Entry 7VLK (electron microscopy, 2.27 A resolution); this record covers chains A and B of the 12 polymer chains in the assembly.

[Chain A (and B)]
Molecule: Translation initiation factor eIF-2B subunit alpha
Organism: Homo sapiens
Notes: chain B of this document is another copy of the same molecule, construct and numbering; everything in this record applies to it too
UniProt: Q14232 (EI2BA_HUMAN); numbering as in UniProt (aligned over 1-305)
Amino-acid sequence (307 residues; numbered -1 to 305; the number before each row is that of its first residue; numbers below 1 keep their minus sign (Gly-1 is residue -1)):
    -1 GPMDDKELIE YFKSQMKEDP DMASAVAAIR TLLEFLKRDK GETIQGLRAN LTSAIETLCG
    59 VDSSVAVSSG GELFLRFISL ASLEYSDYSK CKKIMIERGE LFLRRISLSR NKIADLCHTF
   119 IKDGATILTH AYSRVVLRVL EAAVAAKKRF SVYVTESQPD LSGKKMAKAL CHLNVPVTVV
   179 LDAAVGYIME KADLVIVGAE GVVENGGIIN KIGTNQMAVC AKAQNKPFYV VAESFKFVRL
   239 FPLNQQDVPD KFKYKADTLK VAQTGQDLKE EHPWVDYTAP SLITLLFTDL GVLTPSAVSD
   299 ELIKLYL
Not modelled in the structure: 255-267
Sequence notes: expression tag (-1 to 0)
From the paper describing this entry:
  - mutagenesis - A47E: unchanged binding to eIF2(alphaP)

[Chain A / chain B interface]
Contacting residue pairs (59; chain A residue first):
  Tyr151(A) with Glu269(B)
  Glu154(A) with Gln156(B)
  Gln156(A) with Glu154(B); Gln156(B)
  Pro157(A) with Leu179(B)
  Val175(A) with Glu268(B)
  Thr176(A) with Glu268(B); Glu269(B)
  Val177(A) with Glu268(B), hydrogen bond (backbone-backbone); Glu269(B); His270(B)
  Val178(A) with Glu269(B)
  Leu179(A) with Pro157(B); His270(B)
  Asp180(A) with Gln214(B), hydrogen bond (backbone-side chain)
  Ala181(A) with Ile210(B); Gly211(B); Gln214(B), hydrogen bond (backbone-side chain)
  Ala182(A) with Ile210(B), hydrophobic; Gln214(B)
  Val183(A) with Gln214(B)
  Gly184(A) with Gln214(B)
  Tyr185(A) with Ile210(B), hydrophobic; Gln243(B); Lys251(B), hydrogen bond; Pro271(B), hydrophobic
  Ile186(A) with Glu269(B)
  Glu188(A) with Asn242(B); Gln243(B), hydrogen bond (side chain-backbone); Gln244(B), hydrogen bond (side chain-backbone)
  Lys189(A) with Gln244(B)
  Ile210(A) with Ala181(B); Ala182(B), hydrophobic; Tyr185(B), hydrophobic
  Gly211(A) with Ala181(B)
  Asn213(A) with Gly184(B)
  Gln214(A) with Asp180(B), hydrogen bond (side chain-backbone); Ala181(B); Val183(B), hydrogen bond (side chain-backbone); Gly184(B); Gln214(B); Cys218(B)
  Val217(A) with Ala221(B), hydrophobic
  Ala221(A) with Val217(B), hydrophobic
  Asn242(A) with Glu188(B)
  Gln243(A) with Tyr185(B); Glu188(B), hydrogen bond (backbone-side chain)
  Gln244(A) with Glu188(B), hydrogen bond (backbone-side chain)
  Lys251(A) with Tyr185(B), hydrogen bond
  Glu268(A) with Val175(B); Thr176(B); Val177(B), hydrogen bond (backbone-backbone)
  Glu269(A) with Tyr151(B); Thr176(B); Val177(B); Ile186(B)
  His270(A) with Val177(B); Leu179(B)
  Pro271(A) with Tyr185(B), hydrophobic
Also at the interface, not in a pair above, chain A (35 interface residues in all): Cys218, Tyr252, Val273
Also at the interface, not in a pair above, chain B (35 interface residues in all): Val178, Lys189, Asn213, Tyr252, Val273

[In short]
Chain A and chain B each contribute 35 residues to their interface; the contacts include 12 hydrogen bonds.
Polar contacts include Asp180(A)-Gln214(B), Ala181(A)-Gln214(B) and Tyr185(A)-Lys251(B). From the paper: A47E
of chain A leaves binding to eIF2(alphaP) unchanged.
Chain A and chain B are both Translation initiation factor eIF-2B subunit alpha (Homo sapiens); the structure,
eIF2B-SFSV NSs C2-imposed, was determined by electron microscopy (same publication as 7F64, 7F66 and 7F67).
